PDB entry 1E6K | X-ray diffraction, 2.00 A resolution | chain A

[Chain A]
Protein: Chemotaxis protein CheY
Source organism: Escherichia coli
Notes: engineered mutation(s): D12A
UniProtKB: P0AE67 (CHEY_ECOLI); numbering as in UniProt (aligned over 2-129)
Sequence (130 residues; each row starts with the number of its first residue; note: 1 number in that range is skipped by the numbering (no residue carries it; nothing is unmodelled there); numbers below 1 keep their minus sign (Met-1 is residue -1)):
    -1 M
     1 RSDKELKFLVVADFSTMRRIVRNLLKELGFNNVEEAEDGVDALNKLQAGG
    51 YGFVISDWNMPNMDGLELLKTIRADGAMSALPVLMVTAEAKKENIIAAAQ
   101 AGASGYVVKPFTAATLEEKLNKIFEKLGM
Differences from the reference sequence: initiating methionine (-1); expression tag (1); conflict Ser2 (Ala in P0AE67), Ala12 (Asp in P0AE67)
Curated features (UniProtKB/Swiss-Prot):
  - binding site (Mg(2+)): Asp13, Asp57, Asn59
  - modified residue: Asp57 (4-aspartylphosphate), Lys92 (N6-acetyllysine), Lys109 (N6-acetyllysine)
  - mutagenesis: Asp13 (D13A: No effect on magnesium binding), Asp57 (D57A: Abolishes magnesium binding), Thr87 (T87I: Impairs chemotaxis; when associated with W-106), Lys92 (K92R: No effect on chemotaxis), Ile95 (I95A/V: Enhanced CW flagellar rotational signaling activity; I95D/K/M: Loss of CW flagellar rotational signaling activity), Tyr106 (Y106W: Impairs chemotaxis; when associated with I-87)

[Overview]
UniProt lists 3 Mg2+-binding residues and 6 mutagenesis sites.
Chain A is Chemotaxis protein CheY (Escherichia coli); the structure, Two-component signal transduction system
D12A mutant of CheY, was determined by X-ray diffraction, deposited together with 1E6L, 1E6M and 1UDR.
